PDB entry 8VRW | electron microscopy, 3.03 A resolution | chains C and I of the 9 polymer chains in the assembly

[Chain C (and I)]
Protein: HLA class II histocompatibility antigen gamma chain
From: Homo sapiens
Notes: chain I of this document is another copy of the same molecule, construct and numbering; everything in this record applies to it too
UniProt: P04233 (HG2A_HUMAN); numbering as in UniProt (aligned over 2-296)
Chain sequence (308 residues; each row starts with the number of its first residue; numbers below 1 keep their minus sign (Met-11 is residue -11)):
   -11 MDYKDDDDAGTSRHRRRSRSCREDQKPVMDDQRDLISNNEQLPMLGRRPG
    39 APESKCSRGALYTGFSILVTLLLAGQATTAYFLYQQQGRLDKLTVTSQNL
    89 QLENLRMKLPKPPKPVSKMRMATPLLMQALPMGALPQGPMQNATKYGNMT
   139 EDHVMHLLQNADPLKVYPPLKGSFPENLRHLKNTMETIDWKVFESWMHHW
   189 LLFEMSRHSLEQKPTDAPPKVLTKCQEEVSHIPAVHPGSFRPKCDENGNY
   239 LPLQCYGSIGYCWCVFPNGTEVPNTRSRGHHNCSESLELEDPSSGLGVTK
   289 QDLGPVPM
Not modelled in the structure: -11 to 60, 117-296
Differences from the reference sequence: initiating methionine (-11); expression tag (-10 to 1)
What the authors report for this chain:
  - self-association interface (contacts with another copy of this molecule); pairs are residue here / residue on that copy: Asn92-Glu91, Lys96-Glu91
  - contacts within the chain: Arg77-Asp79 (hydrogen bond)

[Interface between chain C and chain I]
Pairs across the interface - 14 pairs, chain C then chain I:
  Gly63(C) - Gln64(I)
  Thr67(C) - Thr67(I)
  Phe70(C) - Leu71(I)  hydrophobic
  Gln74(C) - Gln74(I)
  Gln74(C) - Leu78(I)
  Arg77(C) - Leu78(I)
  Arg77(C) - Thr82(I)
  Leu81(C) - Leu78(I)  hydrophobic
  Leu81(C) - Leu81(I)  hydrophobic
  Leu81(C) - Ser85(I)
  Thr84(C) - Gln89(I)  hydrogen bond
  Leu88(C) - Leu88(I)  hydrophobic
  Leu88(C) - Asn92(I)
  Glu91(C) - Asn92(I)
Other interface residues (no listed pair), chain I (12 interface residues in all): Lys96

[Overview]
The interface between chain C and chain I involves 9 residues on one side and 12 on the other, with 1 hydrogen
bond. Its one hydrogen-bonded contact is Thr84(C)-Gln89(I). From the paper: a self-association interface
involving Asn92(C) and Lys96(C); contacts within the chain involving Arg77(C) and Asp79(C).
Chain C and chain I are both HLA class II histocompatibility antigen gamma chain (Homo sapiens); the
structure, Cryo-EM structure of human invariant chain in complex with HLA-DR15, was determined by electron
microscopy, deposited together with 8VSP.
